Entry 2A6O (X-ray diffraction, 2.60 A resolution); this record covers chains A and B of the 4 polymer chains in the assembly.

== Chain A (and B) ==
Molecule: ISHp608 Transposase
Source organism: Helicobacter pylori
Notes: chain B of this document is another copy of the same molecule, construct and numbering; everything in this record applies to it too
UniProt: Q933Z0 (Q933Z0_HELPY); residue numbers follow UniProt; this construct covers 1-155
Chain sequence (155 residues; each row starts with the number of its first residue):
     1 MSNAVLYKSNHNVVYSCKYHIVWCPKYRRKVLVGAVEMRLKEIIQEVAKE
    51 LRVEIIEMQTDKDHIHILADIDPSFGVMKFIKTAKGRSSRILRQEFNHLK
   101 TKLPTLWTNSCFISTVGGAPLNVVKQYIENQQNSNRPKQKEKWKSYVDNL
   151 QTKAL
Unresolved in the structure: 1-3
What the authors report for this chain:
  - binding site for the 22-nt DNA strand: N10, H11, L51, R52, S74, F75
  - binding site for the 22-nt DNA strand: K82, G86, R87, R90
  - specificity-determining residues: L51, K82
  - binding site for the 22-nt DNA strand: K85, G86 (proposed by the authors, not directly observed)
  - catalytic residues: D61 (proposed by the authors, not directly observed)
  - catalytic residues: Y127
  - mutagenesis - Y127F: abolished catalytic activity
  - mutagenesis - H20A, D63A: decreased catalytic activity

== Chain A / chain B interface ==
Contacting residue pairs (79):
  N12(A) - N109(B)
  N12(A) - S110(B)  hydrogen bond (backbone-side chain)
  N12(A) - C111(B)
  V13(A) - M78(B)  hydrophobic
  V13(A) - C111(B)
  V14(A) - C111(B)  hydrogen bond (backbone-backbone)
  V14(A) - F112(B)
  V14(A) - I113(B)  hydrogen bond (backbone-backbone)
  Y15(A) - I113(B)
  S16(A) - I113(B)  hydrogen bond (backbone-backbone)
  S16(A) - S114(B)
  S16(A) - T115(B)  hydrogen bond (backbone-backbone)
  C17(A) - I113(B)  hydrophobic
  C17(A) - T115(B)
  K18(A) - T115(B)  hydrogen bond (backbone-side chain)
  Y19(A) - Y19(B)  hydrogen bond
  Y19(A) - T115(B)
  H20(A) - P120(B)
  V22(A) - Y127(B)
  Y27(A) - Q132(B)
  Y27(A) - N133(B)
  Y27(A) - S134(B)
  Y27(A) - N135(B)  hydrogen bond
  R28(A) - I128(B)
  R28(A) - E129(B)  hydrogen bond (side chain-backbone)
  R28(A) - Q131(B)
  R28(A) - Q132(B)
  R28(A) - K142(B)
  H64(A) - I128(B)
  S74(A) - M78(B)
  M78(A) - P73(B)
  M78(A) - S74(B)
  N109(A) - N12(B)  hydrogen bond
  S110(A) - N12(B)  hydrogen bond (side chain-backbone)
  S110(A) - Y127(B)  hydrogen bond
  S110(A) - Q131(B)
  S110(A) - W143(B)
  C111(A) - N12(B)
  C111(A) - V13(B)
  C111(A) - V14(B)  hydrogen bond (backbone-backbone)
  C111(A) - Y127(B)  hydrogen bond (backbone-side chain)
  F112(A) - V14(B)
  F112(A) - V123(B)  hydrophobic
  F112(A) - V124(B)  hydrophobic
  F112(A) - Y127(B)  hydrophobic
  I113(A) - V14(B)  hydrogen bond (backbone-backbone)
  I113(A) - Y15(B)
  I113(A) - S16(B)  hydrogen bond (backbone-backbone)
  I113(A) - C17(B)  hydrophobic
  S114(A) - S16(B)
  T115(A) - S16(B)  hydrogen bond (backbone-backbone)
  T115(A) - C17(B)
  T115(A) - K18(B)  hydrogen bond (side chain-backbone)
  T115(A) - T115(B)
  T115(A) - V116(B)  hydrogen bond (side chain-backbone)
  T115(A) - G117(B)
  V116(A) - T115(B)  hydrogen bond (backbone-side chain)
  V116(A) - G117(B)
  G117(A) - T115(B)
  G117(A) - V116(B)
  G117(A) - G117(B)  hydrogen bond (backbone-backbone)
  P120(A) - H20(B)
  V123(A) - F112(B)  hydrophobic
  V124(A) - F112(B)  hydrophobic
  Y127(A) - S110(B)  hydrogen bond
  Y127(A) - C111(B)  hydrogen bond (side chain-backbone)
  Y127(A) - F112(B)
  I128(A) - R28(B)
  I128(A) - H64(B)
  E129(A) - R28(B)  salt bridge
  Q131(A) - R28(B)
  Q131(A) - S110(B)
  Q132(A) - Y27(B)
  Q132(A) - R28(B)
  N133(A) - Y27(B)
  S134(A) - Y27(B)
  N135(A) - Y27(B)  hydrogen bond
  K142(A) - R28(B)
  W143(A) - S110(B)
Other interface residues (no listed pair), chain A (44 interface residues in all): L6, C24, R29, D63, H66, P73, G118
Other interface residues (no listed pair), chain B (43 interface residues in all): L6, V22, C24, D63, G118, A119

== Overview ==
44 residues of chain A face 43 of chain B across their interface; the contacts include 24 hydrogen bonds and 1
salt bridge. Polar contacts include E129(A)-R28(B), N12(A)-S110(B) and K18(A)-T115(B). From the paper:
catalytic residues D61(A) and Y127(A); H20A and D63A of chain A reduce catalytic activity.
Both chains are ISHp608 Transposase (Helicobacter pylori). Entry 2A6O (Crystal Structure of the ISHp608
Transposase in Complex with Stem-loop DNA) was determined by X-ray diffraction together with 2A6M from the
same study.
